4IST - chains A and B; structure by X-ray diffraction, 2.60 A resolution.

== Chain A (and B) ==
Name: Allophanate Hydrolase
From: Kluyveromyces lactis
Notes: EC 3.5.1.54; chain B of this document is another copy of the same molecule, construct and numbering; everything in this record applies to it too
Reference sequence: Q6CP22 (Q6CP22_KLULA); residues 1-621 here = UniProt positions 1-621
Chain sequence (644 residues; numbered -22 to 621; the number before each row is that of its first residue; numbers below 1 keep their minus sign (Met-22 is residue -22)):
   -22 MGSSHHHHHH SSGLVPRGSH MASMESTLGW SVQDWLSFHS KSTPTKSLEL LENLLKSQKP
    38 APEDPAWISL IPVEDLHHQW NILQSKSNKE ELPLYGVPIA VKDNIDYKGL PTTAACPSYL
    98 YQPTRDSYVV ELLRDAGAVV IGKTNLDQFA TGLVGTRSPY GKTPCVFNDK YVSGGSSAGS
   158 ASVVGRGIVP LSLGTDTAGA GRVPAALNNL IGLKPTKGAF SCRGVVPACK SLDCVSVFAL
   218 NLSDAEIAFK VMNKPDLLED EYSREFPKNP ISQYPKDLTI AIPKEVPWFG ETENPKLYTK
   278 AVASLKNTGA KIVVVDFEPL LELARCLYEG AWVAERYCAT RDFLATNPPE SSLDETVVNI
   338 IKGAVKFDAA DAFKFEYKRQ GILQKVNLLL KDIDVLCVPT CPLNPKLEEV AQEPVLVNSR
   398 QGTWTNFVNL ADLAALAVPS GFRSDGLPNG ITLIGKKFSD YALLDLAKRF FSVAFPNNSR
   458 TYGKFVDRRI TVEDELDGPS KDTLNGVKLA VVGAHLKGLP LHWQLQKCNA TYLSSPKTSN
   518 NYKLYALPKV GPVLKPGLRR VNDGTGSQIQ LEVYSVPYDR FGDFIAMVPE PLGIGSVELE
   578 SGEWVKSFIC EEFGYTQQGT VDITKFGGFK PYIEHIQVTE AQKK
Unresolved in the structure: -22 to 0, 615-621
Sequence notes: expression tag (-22 to 0); engineered mutation Ala177 (Ser in Q6CP22)
Small-molecule neighbours: d(-)-tartaric acid (TAR): Ala127, Thr128, Gly129, Leu130, Ser153, Asp173, Thr174, Ala175, Gly176, Ala177, Arg313, Asn395
What the authors report for this chain:
  - mutagenesis - G559E/G572E: abolished binding to Allophanate Hydrolase (chain A)
  - mutagenesis - G559E/G572E (14-fold): decreased binding to allophanate
  - specificity-determining residues: Arg313 (proposed by the authors, not directly observed)
  - catalytic residues: Ala491, His492 (proposed by the authors, not directly observed)
  - mutagenesis - G559E/G572E (14-fold): decreased catalytic activity on allophanate
  - mutagenesis - H492A: decreased catalytic activity on N-carboxycarbamate
  - mutagenesis - Q501A, K532A: unchanged catalytic activity on N-carboxycarbamate

== How chain A and chain B interact ==
Pairs across the interface (105; chain A residue first):
  Lys207(A) - Tyr354(B)
  Leu234(A) - Gln361(B)
  Leu235(A) - Lys362(B)
  Leu235(A) - Leu365(B)  hydrophobic
  Asp237(A) - Gln361(B)
  Glu238(A) - Tyr354(B)
  Glu238(A) - Gln357(B)
  Glu238(A) - Gly358(B)
  Glu238(A) - Gln361(B)  hydrogen bond (backbone-side chain)
  Tyr239(A) - Tyr354(B)
  Tyr239(A) - Gln357(B)
  Ser240(A) - Gln361(B)  hydrogen bond (backbone-side chain)
  Ala308(A) - Ala346(B)  hydrophobic
  Ala308(A) - Phe350(B)
  Trp309(A) - Phe350(B)
  Ala311(A) - Ala346(B)  hydrophobic
  Ala311(A) - Ala347(B)
  Glu312(A) - Phe350(B)
  Glu312(A) - Tyr354(B)  hydrogen bond
  Tyr314(A) - Asp345(B)
  Tyr314(A) - Ala347(B)  hydrophobic
  Cys315(A) - Ala347(B)
  Cys315(A) - Lys351(B)
  Arg318(A) - Asp345(B)  salt bridge
  Arg318(A) - Ala347(B)
  Arg318(A) - Asp348(B)  salt bridge
  Phe344(A) - Asp345(B)
  Phe344(A) - Ala346(B)  hydrogen bond (backbone-backbone)
  Asp345(A) - Arg318(B)  salt bridge
  Asp345(A) - Phe344(B)
  Asp345(A) - Asp345(B)
  Asp345(A) - Ala346(B)
  Ala346(A) - Ala311(B)  hydrophobic
  Ala346(A) - Phe344(B)  hydrogen bond (backbone-backbone)
  Ala346(A) - Asp345(B)
  Ala346(A) - Ala346(B)
  Ala347(A) - Ala311(B)
  Ala347(A) - Tyr314(B)  hydrophobic
  Ala347(A) - Cys315(B)  hydrogen bond (backbone-side chain)
  Ala347(A) - Arg318(B)
  Asp348(A) - Arg318(B)  salt bridge
  Ala349(A) - Ala346(B)  hydrophobic
  Phe350(A) - Ala308(B)
  Phe350(A) - Trp309(B)
  Phe350(A) - Glu312(B)
  Lys351(A) - Cys315(B)
  Tyr354(A) - Lys207(B)
  Tyr354(A) - Glu238(B)
  Tyr354(A) - Tyr239(B)
  Tyr354(A) - Glu312(B)  hydrogen bond
  Tyr354(A) - Cys315(B)  hydrophobic
  Gln357(A) - Glu238(B)
  Gln357(A) - Tyr239(B)
  Gly358(A) - Glu238(B)
  Gln361(A) - Leu234(B)
  Gln361(A) - Asp237(B)  hydrogen bond (side chain-backbone)
  Gln361(A) - Glu238(B)  hydrogen bond (side chain-backbone)
  Gln361(A) - Ser240(B)  hydrogen bond (side chain-backbone)
  Leu365(A) - Leu235(B)  hydrophobic
  Arg536(A) - Glu589(B)  salt bridge
  Arg537(A) - Glu567(B)  salt bridge
  Arg537(A) - Pro568(B)
  Arg537(A) - Glu588(B)  salt bridge
  Arg537(A) - Phe590(B)
  Asn539(A) - Phe590(B)
  Tyr555(A) - Gly559(B)
  Asp556(A) - Tyr555(B)
  Asp556(A) - Asp556(B)
  Phe558(A) - Gly559(B)
  Phe558(A) - Ile562(B)  hydrophobic
  Gly559(A) - Tyr555(B)
  Gly559(A) - Phe558(B)
  Asp560(A) - Tyr555(B)
  Ile562(A) - Phe558(B)  hydrophobic
  Ile562(A) - Ile562(B)  hydrophobic
  Ile562(A) - Lys583(B)  hydrogen bond (backbone-side chain)
  Ala563(A) - Lys583(B)  hydrogen bond (backbone-side chain)
  Val565(A) - Lys583(B)  hydrogen bond (backbone-side chain)
  Glu567(A) - Arg537(B)  salt bridge
  Glu567(A) - Ser573(B)
  Glu567(A) - Trp581(B)
  Pro568(A) - Arg537(B)
  Leu569(A) - Gly572(B)
  Gly570(A) - Ile571(B)
  Gly570(A) - Gly572(B)
  Ile571(A) - Ile562(B)  hydrophobic
  Ile571(A) - Gly570(B)
  Ile571(A) - Ile571(B)  hydrogen bond (backbone-backbone)
  Gly572(A) - Leu569(B)
  Gly572(A) - Gly570(B)
  Ser573(A) - Glu567(B)
  Ser573(A) - Glu588(B)
  Trp581(A) - Glu567(B)
  Lys583(A) - Ile562(B)
  Lys583(A) - Val565(B)  hydrogen bond (side chain-backbone)
  Ile586(A) - Ile586(B)  hydrophobic
  Glu588(A) - Arg537(B)  salt bridge
  Glu588(A) - Ser573(B)
  Glu589(A) - Arg536(B)  salt bridge
  Glu589(A) - Glu589(B)
  Glu589(A) - Tyr592(B)  hydrogen bond
  Phe590(A) - Arg537(B)
  Phe590(A) - Val538(B)
  Phe590(A) - Asn539(B)
  Tyr592(A) - Glu589(B)
Interface residues without a listed pair, chain A (58 interface residues in all): Ser208, Ala341, Glu353, Lys362, Val484, Pro566
Interface residues without a listed pair, chain B (59 interface residues in all): Ser208, Ala349, Glu353, Val484, Tyr519, Asp560, Ala563, Pro566

== In short ==
The interface between chain A and chain B involves 58 residues on one side and 59 on the other, with 16
hydrogen bonds and 10 salt bridges. Polar pairs include Arg318(A)-Asp345(B), Arg318(A)-Asp348(B) and
Arg536(A)-Glu589(B). The paper reports catalytic residues Ala491(A) and His492(A); G559E/G572E of chain A
abolish binding to Allophanate Hydrolase (chain A); 4 substitutions were tested in all.
Chain A and chain B are both Allophanate Hydrolase (Kluyveromyces lactis); the structure, S177A Kluyveromyces
lactis Allophanate Hydrolase, was determined by X-ray diffraction together with 4ISS from the same study.
